PDB entry 5D1Z | X-ray diffraction, 3.17 A resolution | chains A and I of the 10 polymer chains in the assembly

# Chain A
Name: Y10 Light Chain
Organism: Homo sapiens
Sequence (214 residues; row label = number of the first residue in the row):
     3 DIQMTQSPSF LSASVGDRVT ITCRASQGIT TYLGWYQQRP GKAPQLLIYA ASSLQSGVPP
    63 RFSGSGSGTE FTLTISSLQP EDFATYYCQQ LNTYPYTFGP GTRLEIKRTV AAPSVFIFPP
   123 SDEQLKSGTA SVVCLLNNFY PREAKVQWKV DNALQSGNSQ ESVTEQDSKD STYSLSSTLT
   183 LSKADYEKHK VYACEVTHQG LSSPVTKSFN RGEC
Disordered / not traced: 216
Disulfide bonds: Cys25-Cys90, Cys136-Cys196

# Chain I
Name: Iron-regulated surface determinant protein B
Organism: Staphylococcus aureus (strain MSSA476)
UniProtKB: Q6GA86 (ISDB_STAAS); residues 115-269 here = UniProt positions 115-269
Sequence (157 residues; each row starts with the number of its first residue):
   113 GPAKATNNTY PILNQELREA IKNPAIKDKD HSAPNSRPID FEMKKKDGTQ QFYHYASSVK
   173 PARVIFTDSK PEIELGLQSG QFWRKFEVYE GDKKLPIKLV SYDTVKDYAY IRFSVSNGTK
   233 AVKIVSSTHF NNKEEKYDYT LMEFAQPIYN SADKFKT
Disordered / not traced: 113-118, 268-269
Differences from the reference sequence: expression tag (113-114)

# How chain A and chain I interact
Residue-residue contacts - 14 pairs, chain A then chain I:
  Tyr34(A) with Ile133(I), hydrogen bond (side chain-backbone); Lys134(I); Asn135(I); Pro136(I), hydrophobic; Lys139(I); Tyr214(I); Thr216(I)
  Tyr51(A) with Glu131(I), hydrogen bond
  Ala52(A) with Lys134(I)
  Ser55(A) with Glu131(I); Lys134(I)
  Leu93(A) with Pro136(I)
  Asn94(A) with Lys139(I)
  Tyr98(A) with Pro136(I)
Other interface residues (no listed pair), chain A (8 interface residues in all): Thr32

# In short
Chain A and chain I each contribute 8 residues to their interface; the contacts include 2 hydrogen bonds.
Among the polar pairs are Tyr34(A)-Ile133(I) and Tyr51(A)-Glu131(I).
Chain A is Y10 Light Chain (Homo sapiens) and chain I is Iron-regulated surface determinant protein B
(Staphylococcus aureus (strain MSSA476)); the structure, IsdB NEAT1 bound by clone D4-10, was determined by
X-ray diffraction, deposited together with 5D1X.
